PDB entry 7R2E | X-ray diffraction, 1.74 A resolution | chains A and D

Chain A:
Protein: Sentrin-specific protease 7
Organism: Homo sapiens
Notes: EC 3.4.22.-
UniProt: Q9BQF6 (SENP7_HUMAN); residues 663-984 here correspond to UniProt positions 729-1050 (UniProt number = residue number + 66)
Sequence (345 residues; numbered 640 to 984; the number before each row is that of its first residue):
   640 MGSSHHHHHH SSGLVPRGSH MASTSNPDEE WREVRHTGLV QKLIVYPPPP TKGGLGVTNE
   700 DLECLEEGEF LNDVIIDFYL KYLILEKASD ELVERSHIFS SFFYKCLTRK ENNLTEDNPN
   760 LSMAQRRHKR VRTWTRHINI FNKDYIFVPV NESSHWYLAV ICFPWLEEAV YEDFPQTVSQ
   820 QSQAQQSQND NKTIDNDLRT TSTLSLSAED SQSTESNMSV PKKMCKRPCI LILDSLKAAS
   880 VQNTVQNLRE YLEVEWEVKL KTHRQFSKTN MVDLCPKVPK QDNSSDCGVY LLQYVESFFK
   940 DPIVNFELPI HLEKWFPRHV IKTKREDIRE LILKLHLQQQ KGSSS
Not modelled in the structure: 640-677, 749-758, 812-861, 982-984
Sequence notes: initiating methionine (640); expression tag (641-662)
Swiss-Prot annotation at these positions:
  - active site: H794, D873, C926 (Nucleophile)
Covalently attached groups: prop-2-en-1-amine (AYE) linked to C926
Residues lining bound ligands: prop-2-en-1-amine (AYE): F709, S793, H794, W795, L875, Q920, S923, S924, D925

Chain D:
Protein: Small ubiquitin-related modifier 3
Organism: Homo sapiens
UniProt: P55854 (SUMO3_HUMAN); residues 17-92 here correspond to UniProt positions 16-91 (UniProt number = residue number - 1)
Sequence (76 residues; numbered 17 to 92; the number before each row is that of its first residue):
    17 HINLKVAGQD GSVVQFKIKR HTPLSKLMKA YCERQGLSMR QIRFRFDGQP INETDTPAQL
    77 EMEDEDTIDV FQQQTG

Interface between chain A and chain D:
Pairs across the interface (47; chain A residue first):
  V679(A) with R56(D)
  K691(A) with Q75(D)
  G692(A) with P66(D)
  G693(A) with P66(D); N68(D), hydrogen bond (backbone-side chain)
  L694(A) with R61(D)
  F709(A) with T91(D); G92(D)
  L710(A) with T91(D); G92(D), hydrogen bond (backbone-backbone)
  N711(A) with R59(D); Q89(D); Q90(D); T91(D)
  D712(A) with R59(D), salt bridge; Q89(D); Q90(D), hydrogen bond (side chain-backbone)
  V713(A) with R59(D)
  S739(A) with G64(D)
  S740(A) with Q90(D), hydrogen bond (backbone-side chain)
  F741(A) with F87(D), hydrophobic; Q88(D); Q90(D)
  K744(A) with Q25(D); Q90(D), hydrogen bond
  C745(A) with F87(D), hydrophobic
  R748(A) with A23(D); G24(D), hydrogen bond (side chain-backbone); Q25(D); V86(D), hydrogen bond (side chain-backbone); F87(D)
  T772(A) with D63(D), hydrogen bond
  W773(A) with D63(D); G64(D); D85(D), hydrogen bond; F87(D), hydrophobic
  R775(A) with D63(D), salt bridge
  N790(A) with Q90(D); T91(D), hydrogen bond (side chain-backbone); G92(D)
  S793(A) with T91(D); G92(D)
  H794(A) with G92(D)
  W795(A) with Q90(D); T91(D); G92(D)
  C926(A) with G92(D), hydrogen bond (side chain-backbone)
Interface residues without a listed pair, chain A (28 interface residues in all): D700, R769, S924, G927
Interface residues without a listed pair, chain D (21 interface residues in all): F62, D71

Summary:
The interface between chain A and chain D involves 28 residues on one side and 21 on the other, with 11
hydrogen bonds and 2 salt bridges. Polar contacts include D712(A)-R59(D), R775(A)-D63(D) and G693(A)-N68(D).
Prop-2-en-1-amine is covalently linked to C926(A).
Here chain A is Sentrin-specific protease 7 and chain D is Small ubiquitin-related modifier 3, both from Homo
sapiens. Entry 7R2E (Structure of human Senp7 with SUMO2) was determined by X-ray diffraction.
